PDB entry 5O66 | electron microscopy, 5.90 A resolution (low resolution: residue-level contacts below are approximate; hydrogen-bond / salt-bridge calls are withheld) | chains A and B of the 15 polymer chains in the assembly

== Chain A (and B) ==
Protein: Outer membrane protein TolC
From: Escherichia coli K12
Notes: chain B of this document is another copy of the same molecule, construct and numbering; everything in this record applies to it too
UniProtKB: P02930 (TOLC_ECOLI); residues -21 to 471 here correspond to UniProt positions 1-493 (UniProt number = residue number + 22)
Sequence (493 residues; numbered -21 to 471; the number before each row is that of its first residue; numbers below 1 keep their minus sign (Met-21 is residue -21)):
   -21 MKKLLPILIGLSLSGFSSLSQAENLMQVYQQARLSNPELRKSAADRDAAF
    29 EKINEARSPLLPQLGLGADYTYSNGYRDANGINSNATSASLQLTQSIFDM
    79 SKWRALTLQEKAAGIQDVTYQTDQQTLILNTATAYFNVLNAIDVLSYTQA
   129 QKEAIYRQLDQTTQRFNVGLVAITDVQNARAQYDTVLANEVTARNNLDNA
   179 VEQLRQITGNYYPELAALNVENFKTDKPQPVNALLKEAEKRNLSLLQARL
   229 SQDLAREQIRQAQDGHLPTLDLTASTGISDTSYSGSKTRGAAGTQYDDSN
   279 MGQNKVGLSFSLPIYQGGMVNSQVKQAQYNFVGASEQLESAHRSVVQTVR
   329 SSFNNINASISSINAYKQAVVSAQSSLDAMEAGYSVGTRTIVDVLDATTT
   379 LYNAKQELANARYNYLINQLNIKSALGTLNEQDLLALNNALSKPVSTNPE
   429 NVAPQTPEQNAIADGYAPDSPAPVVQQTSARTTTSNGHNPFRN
Unresolved in the structure: -21 to 0, 429-471

== Interface between chain A and chain B ==
Residue-residue contacts - 111 pairs, chain A then chain B:
  Ser13(A) with Arg321(B)
  Pro15(A) with Glu314(B); Glu317(B); Ser318(B); Arg321(B)
  Glu16(A) with Ser318(B)
  Arg18(A) with Glu314(B)
  Lys19(A) with Gly311(B); Ala312(B); Glu314(B); Gln315(B)
  Ala22(A) with Tyr307(B); Gly311(B)
  Asp23(A) with Gly311(B)
  Asp25(A) with Tyr307(B)
  Ala26(A) with Gln304(B); Tyr307(B)
  Glu29(A) with Ser300(B); Lys303(B); Gln304(B)
  Lys30(A) with Gln304(B)
  Asn32(A) with Ser300(B)
  Glu33(A) with Ser300(B); Gln304(B)
  Ser36(A) with Gln294(B); Gly295(B); Met297(B)
  Pro37(A) with Met297(B)
  Leu39(A) with Tyr293(B); Gly295(B)
  Pro40(A) with Tyr293(B)
  Gln41(A) with Tyr293(B); Gln294(B)
  Leu42(A) with Ile292(B); Tyr293(B); Gln294(B)
  Gly43(A) with Leu290(B); Ile292(B)
  Leu44(A) with Ser289(B); Leu290(B); Ile292(B)
  Gly45(A) with Phe288(B); Ser289(B)
  Ala46(A) with Ser287(B); Phe288(B)
  Asp47(A) with Leu286(B); Ser287(B); Phe288(B)
  Tyr48(A) with Val284(B); Gly285(B); Leu286(B)
  Tyr50(A) with Asn282(B); Lys283(B); Val284(B)
  Ser51(A) with Asn282(B); Lys283(B)
  Asn52(A) with Gln281(B); Asn282(B)
  Gly53(A) with Gly280(B); Gln281(B)
  Tyr54(A) with Thr254(B); Gly255(B); Ile256(B); Gly280(B); Gln281(B); Asn282(B)
  Arg55(A) with Ile256(B); Asp258(B); Asn278(B); Met279(B); Gly280(B)
  Asp56(A) with Met279(B)
  Ala57(A) with Met279(B); Gln281(B)
  Ile60(A) with Gln281(B)
  Leu69(A) with Ile292(B)
  Thr152(A) with Ser353(B); Ser354(B); Ala357(B)
  Gln155(A) with Val349(B); Ser350(B); Ser353(B)
  Arg158(A) with Gln346(B)
  Ala159(A) with Ala343(B); Gln346(B); Ala347(B)
  Asp162(A) with Gln346(B)
  Thr163(A) with Ala343(B)
  Leu165(A) with Ser339(B)
  Ala166(A) with Ser339(B); Ala343(B)
  Val169(A) with Ala336(B); Ser339(B)
  Thr170(A) with Ala336(B)
  Asn173(A) with Asn332(B); Ala336(B)
  Asp176(A) with Arg328(B); Asn332(B)
  Asn177(A) with Arg328(B); Asn332(B)
  Glu180(A) with Arg328(B)
  Gln181(A) with Gln325(B)
  Arg183(A) with Arg321(B); Val324(B)
  Gln184(A) with Arg321(B); Ser322(B); Gln325(B)
  Ile185(A) with Arg321(B)
  Thr186(A) with Arg321(B)
  Gly187(A) with Arg321(B)
  Tyr189(A) with Arg328(B)
Interface residues without a listed pair, chain A (61 interface residues in all): Asn14, Thr49, Asn58, Asn61, Asn156
Interface residues without a listed pair, chain B (57 interface residues in all): Thr251, Ser257, Pro291, Gly296, Asn299, Val310, Ser329, Asn335, Asn342

== Summary ==
61 residues of chain A face 57 of chain B across their interface.
Chain A and chain B are both Outer membrane protein TolC (Escherichia coli K12); the structure, Asymmetric
AcrABZ-TolC, was determined by electron microscopy (same publication as 5NG5, 5V5S and 5NC5).
